5XDO - chains A and B; structure by X-ray diffraction, 3.10 A resolution.

Chain A (and B):
Molecule: Voltage-dependent anion-selective channel protein 1
Source organism: Homo sapiens
Notes: chain B of this document is another copy of the same molecule, construct and numbering; everything in this record applies to it too
Reference sequence: P21796 (VDAC1_HUMAN); residues 1-283 here = UniProt positions 1-283
Chain sequence (295 residues; row label = number of the first residue in the row; numbers below 1 keep their minus sign (Met-11 is residue -11)):
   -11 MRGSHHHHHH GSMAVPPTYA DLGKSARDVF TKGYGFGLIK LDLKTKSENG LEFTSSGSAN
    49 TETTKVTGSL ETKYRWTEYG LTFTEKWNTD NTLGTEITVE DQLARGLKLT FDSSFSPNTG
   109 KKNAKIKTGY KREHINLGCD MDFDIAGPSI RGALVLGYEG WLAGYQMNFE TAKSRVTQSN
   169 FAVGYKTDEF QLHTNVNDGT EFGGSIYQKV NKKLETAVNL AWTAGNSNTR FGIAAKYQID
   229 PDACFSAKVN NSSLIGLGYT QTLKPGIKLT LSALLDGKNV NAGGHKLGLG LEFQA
Disordered / not traced: -11 to 0 (chain B: -11 to 0, 35-40, 102-111, 131-137, 282-283)
Construct notes: expression tag (-11 to 0)
Residues lining bound ligands: spermidine (SPD): Tyr7, Ala8, Leu10, Gln154, His181, Asn183, Gly192, Ser193
Swiss-Prot annotation at these positions:
  - binding site (ATP): Lys12, Lys20
  - binding site (NAD(+)): Leu242 to Gly244, Ser260 to Asp264
  - site: Glu73 (Involved in ceramide and phosphatidylcholine binding. Critical for channel structural stability and gating)
  - modified residue: Ala2 (N-acetylalanine), Ser13 (Phosphoserine), Thr19 (Phosphothreonine), Lys20 (N6-acetyllysine), Tyr67 (Phosphotyrosine), Thr107 (Phosphothreonine), Lys109 (N6-acetyllysine), Ser193 (Phosphoserine), Ser240 (Phosphoserine), Lys252 (N6-acetyllysine), Lys266 (N6-acetyllysine)
  - cross-link (Glycyl lysine isopeptide (Lys-Gly)): Lys12 (interchain with G-Cter in ubiquitin), Lys20 (interchain with G-Cter in ubiquitin), Lys53 (interchain with G-Cter in ubiquitin), Lys61 (interchain with G-Cter in ubiquitin), Lys109 (interchain with G-Cter in ubiquitin), Lys110 (interchain with G-Cter in ubiquitin), Lys161 (interchain with G-Cter in ubiquitin), Lys266 (interchain with G-Cter in ubiquitin), Lys274 (interchain with G-Cter in ubiquitin)
  - mutagenesis: Lys12 (K12R: PRKN-dependent polybiquitination is decreased, whereas PRKN-dependent monoubiquitination, mitochondrial calcium uptake and apoptosis are unaffected; when associated with R-20 ...), Lys20 (K20R: PRKN-dependent polybiquitination is decreased, whereas PRKN-dependent monoubiquitination, mitochondrial calcium uptake and apoptosis are unaffected; when associated with R-12 ...), Lys53 (K53R: PRKN-dependent polybiquitination is decreased, whereas PRKN-dependent monoubiquitination, mitochondrial calcium uptake and apoptosis are unaffected; when associated with R-12 ...), Glu73 (E73Q: Abolishes ceramide and phosphatidylcholine binding), Lys109 to Lys110 (PRKN-dependent polybiquitination is decreased, whereas PRKN-dependent monoubiquitination, mitochondrial calcium uptake and apoptosis are unaffected; when associated with R-12; R-20 and R-53), Ser193 (S193A: Conformation remains open and constitutively allows cytochrome c efflux; S193E: Conformation remains closed and prevents cytochrome c leakage), Lys274 (K274R: Loss of PRKN-dependent monoubiquitination increases mitochondria calcium uptake, and ultimately increased apoptosis. Consequently, mitochondria are swelled with defective cristae structures ...)

Chain A / chain B interface:
Residue-residue contacts (2; chain A residue first):
  Asn214(A) - Ser215(B)  hydrogen bond (backbone-side chain)
  Phe219(A) - Trp210(B)  hydrophobic
Interface residues without a listed pair, chain B (3 interface residues in all): Thr217

Overview:
Chain A and chain B form an interface of 2 and 3 residues respectively, with 1 hydrogen bond. Its one
hydrogen-bonded contact is Asn214(A)-Ser215(B). Chain A binds spermidine.
Chain A and chain B are both Voltage-dependent anion-selective channel protein 1 (Homo sapiens); the
structure, Crystal structure of human voltage-dependent anion channel 1 (hVDAC1) in C222 space group, was
determined by X-ray diffraction (same publication as 5XDN).
